PDB entry 6UZ0 | electron microscopy, 3.24 A resolution | chain A

[Chain A]
Protein: Sodium channel protein type 5 subunit alpha, Green fluorescent protein
From: Rattus norvegicus
Reference sequence: chimeric construct of P15389, P42212: residues 1-1898 from P15389 (SCN5A_RAT) positions 1-1898 (same numbers); residues 1910-2146 from P42212 positions 2-238 (UniProt number = residue number - 1908)
Chain sequence (1838 residues; numbered 1 to 2156; 318 numbers in that range are skipped by the numbering (no residue carries them; nothing is unmodelled there); the number before each row is that of its first residue):
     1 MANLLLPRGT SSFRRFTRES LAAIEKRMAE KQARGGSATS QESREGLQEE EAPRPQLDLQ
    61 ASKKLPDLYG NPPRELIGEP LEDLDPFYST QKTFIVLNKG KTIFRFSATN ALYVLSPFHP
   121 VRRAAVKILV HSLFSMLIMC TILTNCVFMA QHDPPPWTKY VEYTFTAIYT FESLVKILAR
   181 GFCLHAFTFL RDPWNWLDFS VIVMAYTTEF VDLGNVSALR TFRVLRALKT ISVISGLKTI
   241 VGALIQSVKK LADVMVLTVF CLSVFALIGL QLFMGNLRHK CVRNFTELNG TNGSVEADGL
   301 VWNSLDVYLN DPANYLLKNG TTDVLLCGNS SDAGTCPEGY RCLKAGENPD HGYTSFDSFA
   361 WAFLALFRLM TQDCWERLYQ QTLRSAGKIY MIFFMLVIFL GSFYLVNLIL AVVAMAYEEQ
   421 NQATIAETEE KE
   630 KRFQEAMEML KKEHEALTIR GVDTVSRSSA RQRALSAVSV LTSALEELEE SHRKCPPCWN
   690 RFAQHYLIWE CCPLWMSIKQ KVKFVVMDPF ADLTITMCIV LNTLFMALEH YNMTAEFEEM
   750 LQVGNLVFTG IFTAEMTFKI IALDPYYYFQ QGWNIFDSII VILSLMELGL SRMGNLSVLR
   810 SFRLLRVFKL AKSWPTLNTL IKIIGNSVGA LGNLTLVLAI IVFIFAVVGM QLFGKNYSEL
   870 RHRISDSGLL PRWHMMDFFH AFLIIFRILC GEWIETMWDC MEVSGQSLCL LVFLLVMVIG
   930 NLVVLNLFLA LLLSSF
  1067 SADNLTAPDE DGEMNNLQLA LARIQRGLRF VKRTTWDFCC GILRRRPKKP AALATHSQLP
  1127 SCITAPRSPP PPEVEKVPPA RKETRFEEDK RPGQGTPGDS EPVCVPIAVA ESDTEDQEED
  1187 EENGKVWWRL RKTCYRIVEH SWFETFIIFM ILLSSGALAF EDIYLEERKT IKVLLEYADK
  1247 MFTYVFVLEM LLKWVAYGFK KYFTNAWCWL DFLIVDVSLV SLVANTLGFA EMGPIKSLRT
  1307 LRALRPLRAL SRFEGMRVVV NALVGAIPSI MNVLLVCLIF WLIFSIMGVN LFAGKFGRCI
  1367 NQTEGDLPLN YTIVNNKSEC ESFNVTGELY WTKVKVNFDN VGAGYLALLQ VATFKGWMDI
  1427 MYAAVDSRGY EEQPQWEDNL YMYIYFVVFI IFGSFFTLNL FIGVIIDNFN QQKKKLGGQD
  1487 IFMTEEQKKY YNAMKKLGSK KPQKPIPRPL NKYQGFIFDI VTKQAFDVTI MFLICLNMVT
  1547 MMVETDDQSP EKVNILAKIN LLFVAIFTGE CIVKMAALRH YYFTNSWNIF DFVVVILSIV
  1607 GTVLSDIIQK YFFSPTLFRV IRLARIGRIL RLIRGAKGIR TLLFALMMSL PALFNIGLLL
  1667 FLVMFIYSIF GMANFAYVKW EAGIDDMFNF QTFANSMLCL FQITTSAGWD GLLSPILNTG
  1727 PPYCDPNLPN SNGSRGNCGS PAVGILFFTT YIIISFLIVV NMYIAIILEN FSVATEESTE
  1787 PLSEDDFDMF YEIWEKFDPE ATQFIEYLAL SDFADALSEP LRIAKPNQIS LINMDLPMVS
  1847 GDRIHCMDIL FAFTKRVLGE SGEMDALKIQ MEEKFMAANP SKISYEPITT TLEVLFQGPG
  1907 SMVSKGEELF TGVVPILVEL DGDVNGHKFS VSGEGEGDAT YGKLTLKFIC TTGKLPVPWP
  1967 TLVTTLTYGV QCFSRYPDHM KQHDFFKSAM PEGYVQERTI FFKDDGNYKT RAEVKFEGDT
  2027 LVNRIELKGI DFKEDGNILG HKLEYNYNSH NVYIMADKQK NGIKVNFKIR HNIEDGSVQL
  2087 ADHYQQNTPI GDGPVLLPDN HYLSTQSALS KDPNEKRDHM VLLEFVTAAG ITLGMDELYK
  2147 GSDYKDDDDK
Not modelled in the structure: 1-118, 213, 293-298, 630-698, 799-805, 1067-1189, 1781-2156
Construct notes: linker (1899-1909); conflict Leu-1972 (Phe64 in P42212), Thr-1973 (Ser65 in P42212), Leu-2139 (His231 in P42212); expression tag (2147-2156)
Swiss-Prot annotation at these positions:
  - modified residue: Tyr-1974 (Z: -2,3-didehydrotyrosine)
Disulfides: Cys-281/Cys-336, Cys-327/Cys-342, Cys-909/Cys-918
Glycans and other covalent adducts: N-acetylglucosamine (NAG) linked to Asn-319, Asn-329, Asn-1382, Asn-1390
Small-molecule neighbours:
  - 6OU ([(2R)-1-[2-azanylethoxy(oxidanyl)phosphoryl]oxy-3-hexadecanoyloxy-propan-2-yl] (Z)-octadec-9-enoate), molecule 1: Val-147, Ala-150, Gln-151, Phe-887, Phe-888, Phe-891, Tyr-1447, Ile-1450, Val-1453, Val-1454, Ile-1457
  - 6OU, molecule 2: Ala-218, Leu-861, Ser-913, Gly-914, Gln-915, Ser-916, Leu-917, Leu-920
  - 6OU, molecule 3: Ala-360, Trp-361, Gln-915, Ser-916, Leu-919, Leu-920, Leu-923, Val-927
  - 6OU, molecule 4: Ala-360, Val-1545, Met-1548, Val-1549, Thr-1551
  - 6OU, molecule 5: Leu-733, Leu-737, His-739, Phe-746
  - 6OU, molecule 6: Phe-817, Ile-830, Phe-1346, Phe-1350, Phe-1458
  - 6OU, molecule 7: Ile-833, Ile-1450, Val-1454, Phe-1458
  - 6OU, molecule 8: Leu-1218, Ala-1225, Phe-1226, Phe-1319, Leu-1664, Phe-1667, Phe-1671, Phe-1699, Ala-1700
  - 6OU, molecule 9: Ser-1303, Thr-1306, Leu-1307, Leu-1310, Leu-1313, Phe-1676, Ala-1679, Asn-1680, Val-1749, Leu-1752
  - 6OU, molecule 10: Leu-1340, Leu-1344, Trp-1347, Gly-1408, Ala-1409, Tyr-1411, Leu-1415, Pro-1747, Ala-1748, Ile-1751, Leu-1752, Thr-1755, Thr-1756, Ile-1759
  - 9Z9 ((3beta,14beta,17beta,25R)-3-[4-methoxy-3-(methoxymethyl)butoxy]spirost-5-en), molecule 1: Asp-332, Lys-388, Ile-389, Met-391, Ile-392, Met-395, Phe-1667, Ala-1700, Met-1703, Leu-1704
  - 9Z9, molecule 2: Val-729, Thr-732, Leu-733, Ala-736, Leu-737, His-739, Trp-823, Leu-1341, Ile-1345, Leu-1348, Asn-1406, Val-1407, Tyr-1411
  - 9Z9, molecule 3: Val-807, Met-1353, Leu-1357, Asn-1445, Tyr-1447, Met-1448, Ile-1450, Tyr-1451, Val-1454
  - 9Z9, molecule 4: Thr-1546, Val-1549, Lys-1558, Ile-1561, Ile-1565
  - Flecainide (K4D): Phe-895, Leu-898, Cys-899, Val-933, Leu-934, Phe-937, Thr-1419, Phe-1420, Lys-1421, Ile-1456, Ile-1457, Ser-1460, Phe-1461, Leu-1464, Ser-1712
  - N-acetylglucosamine (NAG; 2-acetamido-2-deoxy-beta-D-glucopyranose): Asn-284, Gly-339, Arg-341
From the paper describing this entry:
  - binding site for Flecainide: Lys-1421 (proposed by the authors, not directly observed)
  - disease-associated variants - A205V, T221I, R223Q, V224L, R226W, A227V, I231V, V233I, V790I, R809P, L813Q, R815Q, F817Y, K818E, L1285M, T1306M, L1313P, I1595M, F1596S, D1597N, V1606M, R1625Q, R1628H, R1631Q (citing earlier work)
  - specificity-determining residues: Asp-373, Glu-901, Lys-1421, Ala-1713 (citing earlier work)

[Overview]
Bound to chain A: N-acetylglucosamine, 4 copies of compound 9Z9, 10 copies of compound 6OU and Flecainide.
Covalently linked N-acetylglucosamine: at Asn-319, Asn-329, Asn-1382 and Asn-1390. From the paper: a binding
site for Flecainide at Lys-1421; specificity determinants Asp-373, Glu-901 and Lys-1421 among others.
Chain A is Sodium channel protein type 5 subunit alpha, Green fluorescent protein (Rattus norvegicus); the
structure, Cardiac sodium channel with flecainide, was determined by electron microscopy (same publication as
6UZ3).
